Entry 9MHS (X-ray diffraction, 2.23 A resolution); this record covers chains B and A.

[Chain B (and A)]
Protein: Drimenol Synthase
Source organism: Aquimarina spongiae
Notes: chain A of this document is another copy of the same molecule, construct and numbering; everything in this record applies to it too
Amino-acid sequence (526 residues; row label = number of the first residue in the row):
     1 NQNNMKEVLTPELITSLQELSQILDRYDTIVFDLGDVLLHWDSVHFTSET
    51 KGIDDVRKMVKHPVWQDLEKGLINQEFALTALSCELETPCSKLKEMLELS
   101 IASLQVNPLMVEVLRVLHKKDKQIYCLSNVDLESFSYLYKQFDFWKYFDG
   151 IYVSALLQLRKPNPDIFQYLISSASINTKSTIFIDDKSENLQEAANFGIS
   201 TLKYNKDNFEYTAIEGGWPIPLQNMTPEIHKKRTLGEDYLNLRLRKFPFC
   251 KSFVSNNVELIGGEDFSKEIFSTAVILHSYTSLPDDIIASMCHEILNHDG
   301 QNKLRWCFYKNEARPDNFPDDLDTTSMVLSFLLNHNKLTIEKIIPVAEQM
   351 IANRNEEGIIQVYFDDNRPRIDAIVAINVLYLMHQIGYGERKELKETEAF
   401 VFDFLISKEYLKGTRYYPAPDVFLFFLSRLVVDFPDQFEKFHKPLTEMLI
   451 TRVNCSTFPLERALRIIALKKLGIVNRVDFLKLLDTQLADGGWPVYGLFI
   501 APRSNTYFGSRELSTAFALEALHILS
Unresolved in the structure: 1-10, 46-50, 216-225 (chain A: 1-20, 41-54, 205-206, 217-225)
Metal / ion sites: Mg2+: D33, G35, D186
Small-molecule neighbours: N-benzyl-N,N-diethylethanaminium (BTM): F271, F308, Y309, F318, D321, D323, T324, V362, Y363, Y416, Y417, F499, I500, A501, P502
What the authors report for this chain:
  - binding site for phosphate ion: R368, R370, R415, Y416
  - binding site for N-benzyl-N,N-diethylethanaminium: F271, F308, Y417
  - Mg2+ coordination: D33, G35, D186
  - catalytic residues: D33, S128, K161, D185 to D186, D323 (proposed by the authors, not directly observed)
  - catalytic residues: D186

[Interface between chain B and chain A]
Residue-residue contacts (38):
  H62(B) with D490(A)
  P63(B) with A489(A); D490(A)
  V64(B) with D490(A)
  D67(B) with L488(A); A489(A), hydrogen bond (side chain-backbone)
  E76(B) with I261(A)
  F77(B) with P494(A), hydrophobic
  T80(B) with L260(A); I261(A); G262(A), hydrogen bond (side chain-backbone); V495(A)
  C84(B) with R243(A), hydrogen bond; F253(A), hydrophobic
  E85(B) with Y239(A), hydrogen bond; R243(A), salt bridge; D490(A); R511(A), salt bridge
  E87(B) with F247(A)
  C90(B) with G262(A)
  Y239(B) with E85(A), hydrogen bond
  R243(B) with C84(A), hydrogen bond; E85(A), salt bridge
  F247(B) with E87(A)
  L260(B) with T80(A)
  I261(B) with E76(A); T80(A)
  G262(B) with T80(A), hydrogen bond (backbone-side chain)
  L488(B) with D67(A); I73(A), hydrophobic; A81(A), hydrophobic
  A489(B) with P63(A); D67(A), hydrogen bond (backbone-side chain)
  D490(B) with H62(A); V64(A); E85(A)
  V495(B) with T80(A)
  R511(B) with E85(A), salt bridge
Interface residues without a listed pair, chain B (26 interface residues in all): I73, A81, S83, F253
Interface residues without a listed pair, chain A (28 interface residues in all): S83, C90, E259, G263

[Overview]
26 residues of chain B face 28 of chain A across their interface; the contacts include 8 hydrogen bonds and 4
salt bridges. Polar contacts include E85(B)-R243(A), E85(B)-R511(A) and D67(B)-A489(A). The paper reports
catalytic residues D33(B), S128(B) and K161(B) among others; a binding site for phosphate ion at R368(B),
R370(B) and R415(B) among others.
Both chains are Drimenol Synthase (Aquimarina spongiae). Entry 9MHS (Drimenol synthase) was determined by
X-ray diffraction (same publication as 9MLO).
